3RUK - chain A; structure by X-ray diffraction, 2.60 A resolution.

# Chain A
Protein: Steroid 17-alpha-hydroxylase/17,20 lyase
Source organism: Homo sapiens
Notes: EC 1.14.99.9
Reference sequence: P05093 (CP17A_HUMAN); numbering as in UniProt (aligned over 24-508)
Sequence (494 residues; each row starts with the number of its first residue):
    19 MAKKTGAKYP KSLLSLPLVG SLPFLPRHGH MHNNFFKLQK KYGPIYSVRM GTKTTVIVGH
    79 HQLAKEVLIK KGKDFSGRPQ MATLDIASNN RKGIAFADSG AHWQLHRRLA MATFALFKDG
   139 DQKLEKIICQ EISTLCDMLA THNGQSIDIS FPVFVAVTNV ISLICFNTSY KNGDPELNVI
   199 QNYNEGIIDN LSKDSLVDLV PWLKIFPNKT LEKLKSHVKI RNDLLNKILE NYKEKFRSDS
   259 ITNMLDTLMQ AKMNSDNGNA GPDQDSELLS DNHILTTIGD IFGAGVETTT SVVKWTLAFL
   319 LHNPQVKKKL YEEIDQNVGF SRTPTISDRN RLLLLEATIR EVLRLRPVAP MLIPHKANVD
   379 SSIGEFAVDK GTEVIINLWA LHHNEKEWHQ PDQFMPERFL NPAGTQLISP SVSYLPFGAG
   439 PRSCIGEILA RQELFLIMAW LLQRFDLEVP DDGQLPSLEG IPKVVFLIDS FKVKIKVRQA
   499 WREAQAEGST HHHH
Unresolved in the structure: 19-30, 274-282, 504-512
Differences from the reference sequence: expression tag (19-23, 509-512)
Curated features (UniProtKB/Swiss-Prot):
  - binding site (substrate): Asn202
  - binding site (heme): Cys442
  - natural variant: Pro35 (P35L: In AH5), Phe53 (deletion: In AH5), Tyr64 (Y64S: In AH5), Phe93 (F93C: In AH5), Arg96 (R96Q: In AH5; R96W: In AH5), Ser106 (S106P: In AH5), Ile112 (I112II: In AH5), Phe114 (F114V: In AH5), Asp116 (D116V: In AH5), Trp121 (W121R: In AH5 loss of activity), Ala174 (A174E: In AH5), Asn177 (N177D: In AH5), 13 further natural variant entries in UniProt
  - mutagenesis: Ala105 (A105L: Increases the affinity for progesterone, resulting in preferential hydroxylation of progesterone at C17 over C16; increases the catalytic efficiency in the 17,20 lyase reaction)
Bound ions: heme Fe: Cys442 (together with Abiraterone)
Small-molecule neighbours:
  - Abiraterone (AER): Ala113, Phe114, Tyr201, Asn202, Ile205, Ile206, Leu209, Arg239, Gly297, Asp298, Gly301, Ala302, Glu305, Thr306, Val366, Ala367, Ile371, Cys442, Val482, Val483
  - heme (HEM): Leu86, Arg96, Ile112, Ala113, Trp121, Arg125, Phe132, Ile179, Ile299, Ala302, Gly303, Thr306, Thr307, Val310, Leu361, Val366, Ala367, Leu370, Ile371, His373, Pro434, Phe435, Gly436, Pro439, Arg440, Ser441, Cys442, Ile443, Gly444, Leu447, Ala448, Leu452
What the authors report for this chain:
  - binding site for Abiraterone: Ala113, Phe114, Tyr201, Asn202, Ile206, Leu209, Arg239, Asp298, Gly301, Ala302, Val366, Ala367, Ile371, Val482, Val483
  - contacts within the chain: Asn202-Glu305 (hydrogen bond)
  - binding site for heme: Arg96, Arg125, His373, Arg440
  - disease-associated variants - R96W, R125Q, H373D, H373N, R440C, R440H: abolished catalytic activity (citing earlier work)
  - disease-associated variants - E305G, R347C, R347H, R358Q: abolished catalytic activity (lyase activity) (citing earlier work)
  - mutagenesis - R449A: abolished catalytic activity (lyase activity) (citing earlier work)
  - mutagenesis - A105L: decreased catalytic activity on 16alpha-hydroxyprogesterone (citing earlier work)

# Overview
Bound to chain A: heme and Abiraterone. From UniProt: substrate-binding residue Asn202, heme-binding residue
Cys442 and one mutagenesis site. The paper reports a binding site for Abiraterone at Ala113, Phe114 and Tyr201
among others; R96W, R125Q and H373D, among others, abolish catalytic activity; 12 substitutions were tested in
all.
Chain A is Steroid 17-alpha-hydroxylase/17,20 lyase (Homo sapiens); the structure, Human Cytochrome P450
CYP17A1 in complex with Abiraterone, was determined by X-ray diffraction (same publication as 3SWZ).
